4BX9 - chains A and C; structure by X-ray diffraction, 2.60 A resolution.

# Chain A
Name: Vacuolar protein sorting-associated protein 33A
From: Homo sapiens
UniProt: Q96AX1 (VP33A_HUMAN); numbering as in UniProt (aligned over 1-596)
Sequence (606 residues; numbered 1 to 606; the number before each row is that of its first residue):
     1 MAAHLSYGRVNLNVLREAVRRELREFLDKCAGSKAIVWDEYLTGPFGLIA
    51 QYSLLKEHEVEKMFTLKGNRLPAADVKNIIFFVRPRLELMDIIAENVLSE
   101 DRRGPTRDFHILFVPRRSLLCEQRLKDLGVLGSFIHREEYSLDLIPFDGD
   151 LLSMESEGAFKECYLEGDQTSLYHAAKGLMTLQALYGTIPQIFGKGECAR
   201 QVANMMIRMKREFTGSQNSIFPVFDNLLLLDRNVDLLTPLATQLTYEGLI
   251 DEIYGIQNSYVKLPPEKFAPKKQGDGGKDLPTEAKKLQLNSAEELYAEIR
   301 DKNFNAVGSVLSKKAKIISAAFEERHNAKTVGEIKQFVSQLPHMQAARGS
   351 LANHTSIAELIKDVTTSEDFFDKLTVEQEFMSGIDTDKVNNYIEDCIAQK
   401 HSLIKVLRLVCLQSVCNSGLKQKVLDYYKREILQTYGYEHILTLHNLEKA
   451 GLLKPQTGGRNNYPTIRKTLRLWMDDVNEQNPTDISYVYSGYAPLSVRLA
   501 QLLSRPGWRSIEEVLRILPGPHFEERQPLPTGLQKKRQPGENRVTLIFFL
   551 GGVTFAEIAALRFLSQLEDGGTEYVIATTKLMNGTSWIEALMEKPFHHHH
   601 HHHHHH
Not modelled in the structure: 1, 272-281, 532-541, 596-606
Construct notes: expression tag (597-606)
Residues lining bound ligands: (2S)-2-hydroxybutanedioic acid (LMR): Arg116, Arg117, Ser118, Leu119, Leu120
What the authors report for this chain:
  - conformationally variable residues (order/disorder transition): Thr531 to Gln538

# Chain C
Name: Vacuolar protein sorting-associated protein 16 homolog
From: Homo sapiens
UniProt: Q9H269 (VPS16_HUMAN); residues 642-736 here = UniProt positions 642-736
Sequence (99 residues; each row starts with the number of its first residue):
   638 GPHMERIEGRVAALQTAADAFYKAKNEFAAKATEDQMRLLRLQRRLEDEL
   688 GGQFLDLSLHDTVTTLILGGHNKRAEQLARDFRIPDKRLWWLKLTALAD
Not modelled in the structure: 638-641
Construct notes: expression tag (638-641)
Residues lining bound ligands: malonic acid (MLA): Leu687, Gly707, His708, Asn709, Lys710, Arg711

# Interface between chain A and chain C
Contacting residue pairs (33):
  Asp395(A) - Trp728(C)  hydrogen bond
  Ala398(A) - Trp728(C)  hydrophobic
  Gln399(A) - Trp728(C)
  Lys400(A) - His697(C)
  Lys400(A) - Asp698(C)  salt bridge
  Asp426(A) - Phe665(C)
  Lys429(A) - Phe665(C)
  Arg430(A) - Phe665(C)
  Arg430(A) - Asp672(C)  salt bridge
  Arg430(A) - Phe719(C)  hydrogen bond (side chain-backbone)
  Arg430(A) - Arg720(C)
  Glu431(A) - Arg725(C)  salt bridge
  Leu433(A) - Phe665(C)  hydrophobic
  Leu433(A) - Ala669(C)  hydrophobic
  Gln434(A) - Ser695(C)
  Gln434(A) - Leu696(C)  hydrogen bond (backbone-backbone)
  Gln434(A) - His697(C)  hydrogen bond (backbone-backbone)
  Gln434(A) - Phe719(C)  hydrogen bond (side chain-backbone)
  Gln434(A) - Ile721(C)
  Gln434(A) - Arg725(C)  hydrogen bond
  Thr435(A) - Ser695(C)  hydrogen bond (backbone-side chain)
  Thr435(A) - His697(C)
  Tyr436(A) - Ser695(C)
  Gly437(A) - Ser695(C)
  Tyr438(A) - Leu651(C)  hydrophobic
  Tyr438(A) - Phe658(C)
  Tyr438(A) - Ala669(C)
  Tyr438(A) - Thr670(C)  hydrogen bond
  Tyr438(A) - Gln673(C)
  Ile441(A) - Ala666(C)  hydrophobic
  His445(A) - Phe658(C)
  His445(A) - Asn663(C)  hydrogen bond
  His445(A) - Ala666(C)
Other interface residues (no listed pair), chain A (17 interface residues in all): Tyr427
Other interface residues (no listed pair), chain C (21 interface residues in all): Pro722, Leu729, Thr732
From the paper, about this interface:
  - hot spots on chain A (mutagenesis) - Y438D, I441K: abolished binding to Vacuolar protein sorting-associated protein 16 homolog (chain C)
  - hot spots on chain A (mutagenesis) - Y438P: decreased binding to Vacuolar protein sorting-associated protein 16 homolog (chain C)
  - hot spots on chain C (mutagenesis) - A669D, R725E: decreased binding to Vacuolar protein sorting-associated protein 33A (chain A)

# In short
Chain A and chain C form an interface of 17 and 21 residues respectively; the contacts include 9 hydrogen
bonds and 3 salt bridges. Polar pairs include Lys400(A)-Asp698(C), Arg430(A)-Asp672(C) and
Glu431(A)-Arg725(C). The paper reports that Y438D and I441K of chain A abolish binding to Vacuolar protein
sorting-associated protein 16 homolog (chain C); conformational variability at Thr531(A); 5 substitutions were
tested in all.
Here chain A is Vacuolar protein sorting-associated protein 33A and chain C is Vacuolar protein
sorting-associated protein 16 homolog, both from Homo sapiens. Entry 4BX9 (Human Vps33A in complex with a
fragment of human Vps16) was determined by X-ray diffraction, deposited together with 4BX8.
